PDB entry 6LHL | electron microscopy, 3.07 A resolution | chains A and C of the 3 polymer chains in the assembly

# Chain A
Name: VP1 protein
From: Coxsackievirus A16
UniProtKB: A0A2S1BJ89 (A0A2S1BJ89_9ENTO); residues 1-297 here correspond to UniProt positions 566-862 (UniProt number = residue number + 565)
Chain sequence (297 residues; row label = number of the first residue in the row):
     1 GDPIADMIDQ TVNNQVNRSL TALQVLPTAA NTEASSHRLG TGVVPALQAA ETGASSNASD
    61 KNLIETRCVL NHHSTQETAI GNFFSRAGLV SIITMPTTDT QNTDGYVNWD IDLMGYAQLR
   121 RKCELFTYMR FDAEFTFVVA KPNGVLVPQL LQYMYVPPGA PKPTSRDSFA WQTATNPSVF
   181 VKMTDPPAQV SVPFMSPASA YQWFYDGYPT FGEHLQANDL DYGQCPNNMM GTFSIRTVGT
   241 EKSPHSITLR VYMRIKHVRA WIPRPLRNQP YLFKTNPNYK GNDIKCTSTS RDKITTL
Unresolved in the structure: 1-61, 98-103, 210-227

# Chain C
Name: VP3 protein
From: Coxsackievirus A16
Notes: EC 3.4.22.29, 3.6.1.15, 3.4.22.28, 2.7.7.48
UniProtKB: A0A2R4NBT3 (A0A2R4NBT3_9ENTO); residues 1-242 here correspond to UniProt positions 324-565 (UniProt number = residue number + 323)
Chain sequence (242 residues; each row starts with the number of its first residue):
     1 GIPTELKPGT NQFLTTDDGV SAPILPGFHP TPPIHIPGEV HNLLEICRVE TILEVNNLKT
    61 NETTPMQRLC FPVSVQSKTG ELCAAFRADP GRDGPWQSTI LGQLCRYYTQ WSGSLEVTFM
   121 FAGSFMATGK MLIAYTPPGG NVPADRITAM LGTHVIWDFG LQSSVTLVVP WISNTHYRAH
   181 ARAGYFDYYT TGIITIWYQT NYVVPIGAPT TAYIVALAAA QDNFTMKLCK DTEDIEQTAN
   241 IQ
Unresolved in the structure: 178-184, 233-242

# Chain A / chain C interface
Pairs across the interface (110; chain A residue first):
  Asn62(A) with Tyr185(C); Phe186(C); Asp187(C), hydrogen bond (backbone-backbone)
  Leu63(A) with Asp187(C); Tyr189(C), hydrophobic
  Ile64(A) with Asp187(C), hydrogen bond (backbone-backbone); Tyr188(C); Tyr189(C), hydrogen bond (backbone-backbone)
  Glu65(A) with Thr190(C)
  Thr66(A) with Tyr188(C)
  Arg67(A) with Tyr188(C)
  Val69(A) with Trp171(C), hydrogen bond (backbone-side chain); Ser173(C), hydrogen bond (backbone-side chain); Thr175(C)
  Leu70(A) with Trp171(C)
  His73(A) with Ser112(C); Thr225(C), hydrogen bond; Lys227(C)
  Thr75(A) with Asn42(C), hydrogen bond (backbone-side chain)
  Glu77(A) with Tyr108(C), hydrogen bond (backbone-side chain); Met226(C); Lys227(C); Leu228(C), hydrogen bond (side chain-backbone)
  Thr78(A) with Asn42(C), hydrogen bond; Leu43(C), hydrogen bond (backbone-backbone); Leu44(C); Tyr108(C); Met226(C)
  Ala79(A) with His41(C); Asn42(C)
  Ile80(A) with Val40(C); His41(C), hydrogen bond (backbone-backbone)
  Phe83(A) with Leu43(C), hydrophobic
  Arg86(A) with Cys229(C)
  Ala87(A) with Thr15(C), hydrogen bond (backbone-backbone)
  Gln118(A) with Asp231(C)
  Arg121(A) with Gln103(C), hydrogen bond; Tyr107(C), hydrogen bond
  Phe126(A) with Val40(C), hydrophobic
  Tyr128(A) with Ile36(C), hydrophobic
  Arg130(A) with Thr31(C), hydrogen bond (side chain-backbone)
  Glu134(A) with Ser21(C), hydrogen bond
  Thr136(A) with Phe13(C)
  Tyr155(A) with Ile24(C), hydrophobic
  Pro177(A) with Ile24(C)
  Pro186(A) with Asn11(C)
  Val190(A) with Ile24(C), hydrophobic
  Ser191(A) with Ser21(C); Ala22(C), hydrogen bond (backbone-backbone); Pro23(C); Ile24(C), hydrogen bond (backbone-backbone)
  Val192(A) with Ile24(C), hydrophobic
  Pro193(A) with Ile24(C); Phe28(C), hydrophobic
  Phe194(A) with Phe28(C); Pro30(C)
  Met195(A) with Leu25(C), hydrophobic; Phe28(C), hydrophobic
  Ser196(A) with Thr31(C), hydrogen bond (backbone-side chain)
  Pro197(A) with Thr31(C)
  Ala198(A) with Thr31(C), hydrogen bond (backbone-side chain)
  Ser199(A) with Pro32(C), hydrogen bond (side chain-backbone); Ile34(C)
  Arg254(A) with Asp17(C), hydrogen bond (side chain-backbone); Asp18(C), salt bridge; Gly19(C), hydrogen bond (side chain-backbone)
  Arg259(A) with Pro33(C); Glu39(C), salt bridge
  Ala260(A) with Glu39(C); Val40(C), hydrogen bond (backbone-backbone)
  Trp261(A) with Ile36(C), hydrogen bond (side chain-backbone); Gly38(C); Glu39(C)
  Ile262(A) with Pro37(C); Gly38(C), hydrogen bond (backbone-backbone)
  Pro263(A) with Val40(C)
  Leu266(A) with Gln103(C)
  Cys286(A) with Glu62(C); Arg68(C)
  Thr287(A) with Glu54(C); Gln97(C); Ser98(C)
  Ser288(A) with Glu54(C), hydrogen bond; Asn57(C); Arg68(C), hydrogen bond; Gly94(C)
  Thr289(A) with Asn57(C), hydrogen bond (backbone-side chain); Asp93(C); Gln97(C)
  Ser290(A) with Asn57(C); Leu58(C); Lys59(C); Glu62(C), hydrogen bond; Arg68(C), hydrogen bond
  Arg291(A) with Val55(C), hydrogen bond (side chain-backbone); Asn57(C), hydrogen bond (backbone-backbone); Leu58(C); Lys59(C), hydrogen bond (backbone-backbone); Ala85(C), hydrogen bond (side chain-backbone)
  Lys293(A) with Leu58(C)
  Ile294(A) with Val55(C); Asn56(C); Leu58(C); Phe71(C), hydrophobic; Cys83(C); Ala85(C), hydrogen bond (backbone-backbone)
  Thr295(A) with Leu82(C); Ala85(C)
  Leu297(A) with Arg87(C); Ile193(C), hydrophobic
Also at the interface, not in a pair above, chain A (66 interface residues in all): Cys68, Asn71, His72, Ser74, Lys122, Leu125, Val138, Pro187, Gln189, Tyr252, Lys256, Asp292
Also at the interface, not in a pair above, chain C (75 interface residues in all): Thr16, Ile46, Ala84, Phe86, Arg92, Pro95, Ile100, Leu104, Trp111, Val142, Thr191, Thr232

# Overview
The interface between chain A and chain C involves 66 residues on one side and 75 on the other, with 37
hydrogen bonds and 2 salt bridges. Among the polar pairs are Arg254(A)-Asp18(C), Arg259(A)-Glu39(C) and
Val69(A)-Trp171(C).
Chain A is VP1 protein and chain C is VP3 protein, both from Coxsackievirus A16; the structure, The cryo-EM
structure of coxsackievirus A16 A-particle in complex with Fab 18A7, was determined by electron microscopy,
deposited together with 6LHA, 6LHB, 6LHC, 6LHK, 6LHO and 6LHP.
